PDB entry 5JKL | X-ray diffraction, 1.80 A resolution | chains A and B of the 6 polymer chains in the assembly

== Chain A (and B) ==
Name: Ferritin heavy chain
From: Homo sapiens
Notes: EC 1.16.3.1; chain B of this document is another copy of the same molecule, construct and numbering; everything in this record applies to it too
Reference sequence: P02794 (FRIH_HUMAN); residues 0-182 here correspond to UniProt positions 1-183 (UniProt number = residue number + 1)
Sequence (183 residues; numbered 0 to 182; the number before each row is that of its first residue; numbering starts at 0):
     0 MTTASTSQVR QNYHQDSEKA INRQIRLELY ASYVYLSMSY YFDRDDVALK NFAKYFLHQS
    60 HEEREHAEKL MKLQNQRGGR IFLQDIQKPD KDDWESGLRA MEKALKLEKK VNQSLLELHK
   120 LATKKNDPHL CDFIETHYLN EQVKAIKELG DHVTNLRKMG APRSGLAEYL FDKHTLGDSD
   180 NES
Not modelled in the structure: 0-4, 177-182
Construct notes: engineered mutation Lys18 (Ala19 in P02794), Arg25 (Asn26 in P02794), Gln86 (Lys87 in P02794), Lys90 (Cys91 in P02794), Arg98 (Asn99 in P02794), Lys102 (Cys103 in P02794), Lys105 (His106 in P02794), Lys109 (Asn110 in P02794), Lys123 (Asp124 in P02794), Arg162 (Glu163 in P02794)
Metal / ion sites: Fe ion site 1: Glu27, Glu62, His65; Mg2+ near Gln58 (its only coordinating residue here); Fe ion site 2 near His173 (its only coordinating residue here)

== Chain A / chain B interface ==
Contacting residue pairs - 67 pairs, chain A then chain B:
  Ser6(A) with Asp44(B), hydrogen bond
  Gln7(A) with Asp44(B), hydrogen bond
  Val8(A) with Asp44(B)
  Leu28(A) with Tyr32(B), hydrophobic
  Ser31(A) with Arg63(B), hydrogen bond
  Tyr32(A) with Leu28(B), hydrophobic; Leu82(B); Gln83(B), hydrogen bond (side chain-backbone); Ile85(B)
  Leu35(A) with Arg63(B); Glu67(B); Met70(B), hydrophobic
  Ser36(A) with Leu82(B)
  Tyr39(A) with Glu67(B), hydrogen bond (side chain-backbone); Met70(B), hydrophobic; Lys71(B); Asn74(B), hydrogen bond (backbone-side chain); Ile80(B), hydrophobic
  Asp42(A) with Asn74(B), hydrogen bond
  Arg43(A) with Asn74(B); Arg79(B)
  Asp44(A) with Ser6(B), hydrogen bond; Gln7(B), hydrogen bond; Val8(B); Arg79(B), salt bridge
  Asp45(A) with Arg79(B), salt bridge
  Leu56(A) with Glu67(B)
  Ser59(A) with Arg63(B), hydrogen bond
  His60(A) with Arg63(B); Glu64(B), salt bridge; Glu67(B), salt bridge
  Arg63(A) with Ser31(B), hydrogen bond; Leu35(B); Ser59(B), hydrogen bond; His60(B)
  Glu64(A) with His60(B), salt bridge
  Glu67(A) with Tyr39(B), hydrogen bond (backbone-side chain); Leu56(B); His60(B), salt bridge
  Met70(A) with Leu35(B), hydrophobic; Tyr39(B), hydrophobic
  Lys71(A) with Tyr39(B)
  Asn74(A) with Tyr39(B), hydrogen bond (side chain-backbone); Asp42(B), hydrogen bond; Arg43(B)
  Arg79(A) with Arg43(B); Asp44(B), salt bridge; Asp45(B), salt bridge
  Ile80(A) with Tyr39(B), hydrophobic
  Phe81(A) with Lys87(B); Asp91(B)
  Leu82(A) with Tyr32(B); Ser36(B); Lys87(B), hydrogen bond (backbone-side chain)
  Gln83(A) with Tyr32(B), hydrogen bond (backbone-side chain); Lys87(B)
  Asp84(A) with Ile85(B); Gln86(B); Lys87(B), hydrogen bond (side chain-backbone)
  Ile85(A) with Tyr32(B); Asp84(B); Ile85(B), hydrogen bond (backbone-backbone)
  Gln86(A) with Asp84(B)
  Lys87(A) with Leu82(B); Gln83(B); Asp84(B), hydrogen bond (backbone-side chain)
  Asp91(A) with Phe81(B)
Interface residues without a listed pair, chain A (33 interface residues in all): Gly77
Interface residues without a listed pair, chain B (34 interface residues in all): Gly77, Pro88

== Summary ==
33 residues of chain A face 34 of chain B across their interface, with 20 hydrogen bonds and 8 salt bridges.
Polar contacts include Asp44(A)-Arg79(B), Asp45(A)-Arg79(B) and His60(A)-Glu64(B). The Fe ion site 1 is built
by Glu27(A), Glu62(A) and His65(A).
Chain A and chain B are both Ferritin heavy chain (Homo sapiens); the structure, Binary crystal structure of
positively and negatively supercharged variants Ftn(pos) and Ftn(neg) from human heavy chain ..., was
determined by X-ray diffraction, deposited together with 5JKM.
